Entry 9MWY (X-ray diffraction, 3.28 A resolution); this record covers chains D and G of the 6 polymer chains in the assembly.

== Chain D ==
Molecule: Friend leukemia integration 1 transcription factor
Organism: Homo sapiens
Notes: fragment: DNA-binding domain (residues 259-399)
Reference sequence: Q01543 (FLI1_HUMAN); residues 259-399 here = UniProt positions 259-399
Sequence (145 residues; each row starts with the number of its first residue):
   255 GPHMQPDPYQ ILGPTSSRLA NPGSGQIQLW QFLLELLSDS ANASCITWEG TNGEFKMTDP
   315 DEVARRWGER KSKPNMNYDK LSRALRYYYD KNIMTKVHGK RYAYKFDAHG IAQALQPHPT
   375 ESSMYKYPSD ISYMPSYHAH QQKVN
Unresolved in the structure: 255-270, 276-279, 374-399
Differences from the reference sequence: expression tag (255-258); engineered mutation Ala362 (Phe in Q01543)
UniProt features mapped onto this chain:
  - DNA-binding region: Ile281 to Asp361 (ETS)
  - natural variant: Arg324 (R324W: In BDPLT21), Arg337 (R337Q: In BDPLT21; R337W: In BDPLT21), Tyr343 (Y343C: In BDPLT21), Lys345 (K345E: In BDPLT21)

== Chain G ==
Molecule: 25-mer DNA containing four contiguous GGAA sites, bottom strand
Sequence (25 nucleotides; row label = number of the first residue in the row; numbers below 1 keep their minus sign (DG-3 is residue -3)):
    -3 GACCGGAAGG AAGGAAGGAA GTGCG

== Interface between chain D and chain G ==
Residue-residue contacts (19):
  Gln280(D) with DA12(G), sugar contact
  Tyr332(D) with DA3(G), hydrogen bond to the phosphate
  Arg337(D) with DG5(G), hydrogen bond to the base; DG6(G), hydrogen bond to the base; DA7(G), base contact
  Arg340(D) with DA3(G), sugar contact; DA4(G), salt bridge to the phosphate; DG5(G), hydrogen bond to the base
  Tyr341(D) with DA7(G), hydrogen bond to the base
  Tyr343(D) with DA4(G), hydrogen bond to the phosphate; DG5(G), phosphate contact
  Lys350(D) with DA3(G), salt bridge to the phosphate; DA4(G), phosphate contact
  Lys354(D) with DA3(G), phosphate contact
  Arg355(D) with DG2(G), sugar contact; DA3(G), phosphate contact
  Tyr356(D) with DG2(G), hydrogen bond to the phosphate; DA3(G), hydrogen bond to the phosphate
  Tyr358(D) with DA3(G), phosphate contact
Other interface residues (no listed pair), chain D (13 interface residues in all): Gly353, Ala357
Other interface residues (no listed pair), chain G (8 interface residues in all): DA8

== Overview ==
13 residues of chain D face 8 of chain G across their interface, with 8 hydrogen bonds and 2 salt bridges.
Polar pairs include Arg337(D)-DG5(G), Arg337(D)-DG6(G) and Arg340(D)-DG5(G). From UniProt: a DNA-binding
region on chain D.
Here chain D is Friend leukemia integration 1 transcription factor (Homo sapiens) and chain G is a 25-mer DNA
containing four contiguous GGAA sites, bottom strand. Entry 9MWY (Crystal structure of the DNA binding domain
of FLI1 in complex with a DNA containing four ...) was determined by X-ray diffraction together with 9CP6,
9MX8, 9MX9 and 9MXA from the same study.
